5G0A - chains A and D of the 4 polymer chains in the assembly; structure by X-ray diffraction, 1.70 A resolution.

[Chain A (and D)]
Protein: Transaminase
Source organism: Bacillus megaterium
Notes: EC 2.6.1.-; chain D of this document is another copy of the same molecule, construct and numbering; everything in this record applies to it too
UniProt: A0A0Q9UXH6 (A0A0Q9UXH6_9BACI); residues 1-474 here = UniProt positions 1-474
Sequence (483 residues; row label = number of the first residue in the row):
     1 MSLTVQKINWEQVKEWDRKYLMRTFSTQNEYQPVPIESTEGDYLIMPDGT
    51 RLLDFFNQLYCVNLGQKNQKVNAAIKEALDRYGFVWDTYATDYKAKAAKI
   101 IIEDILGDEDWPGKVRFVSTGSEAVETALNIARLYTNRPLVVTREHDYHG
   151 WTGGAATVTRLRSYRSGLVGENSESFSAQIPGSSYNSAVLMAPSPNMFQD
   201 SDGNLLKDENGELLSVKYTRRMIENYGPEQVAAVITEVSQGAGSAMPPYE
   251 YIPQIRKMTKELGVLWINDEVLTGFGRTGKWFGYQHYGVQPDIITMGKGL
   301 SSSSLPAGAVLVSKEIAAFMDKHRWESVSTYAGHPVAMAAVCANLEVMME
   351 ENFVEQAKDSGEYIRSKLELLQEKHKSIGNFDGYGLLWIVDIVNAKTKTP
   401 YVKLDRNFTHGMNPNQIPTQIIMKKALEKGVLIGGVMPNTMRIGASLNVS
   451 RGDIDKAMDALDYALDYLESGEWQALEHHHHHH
Unresolved in the structure: 1-6, 475-483 (chain D: 1, 475-483)
Covalent attachments: pyridoxal phosphate (PLP) linked to K298
Construct notes: conflict Q69 (Pro in A0A0Q9UXH), A90 (Ser in A0A0Q9UXH), D202 (Asn in A0A0Q9UXH), L205 (Cys in A0A0Q9UXH), N268 (Thr in A0A0Q9UXH), A318 (Glu in A0A0Q9UXH), K322 (Arg in A0A0Q9UXH), D359 (Asn in A0A0Q9UXH), G452 (Glu in A0A0Q9UXH); expression tag (475-483)
Residues lining bound ligands: pyridoxal phosphate (PLP): T120, G121, S122, V125, Y148, H149, G150, W151, E237, D269, V271, L272

[How chain A and chain D interact]
Residue-residue contacts (64; chain A residue first):
  E145(A) - Y218(D)
  E145(A) - R221(D)  salt bridge
  E145(A) - N225(D)
  H146(A) - R221(D)
  H146(A) - N225(D)
  R160(A) - N225(D)  hydrogen bond
  R160(A) - Y226(D)
  R162(A) - E224(D)  hydrogen bond (side chain-backbone)
  R162(A) - N225(D)
  R162(A) - P228(D)
  R162(A) - E229(D)  salt bridge
  Q179(A) - Y226(D)  hydrogen bond (side chain-backbone)
  Q179(A) - E229(D)  hydrogen bond
  Q179(A) - Q230(D)  hydrogen bond
  S184(A) - Q230(D)  hydrogen bond
  Y185(A) - P139(D)
  Y185(A) - L140(D)  hydrophobic
  Y185(A) - S187(D)
  Y185(A) - A188(D)
  Y185(A) - Y226(D)  hydrophobic
  Y185(A) - Q230(D)
  S187(A) - S184(D)
  S187(A) - S187(D)  hydrogen bond (side chain-backbone)
  M191(A) - M222(D)  hydrophobic
  M191(A) - N225(D)
  M191(A) - Y226(D)  hydrophobic
  A192(A) - Y218(D)
  P193(A) - Y218(D)
  M197(A) - F198(D)  hydrophobic
  M197(A) - Y218(D)  hydrophobic
  F198(A) - L214(D)
  F198(A) - K217(D)
  F198(A) - Y218(D)
  S201(A) - E209(D)
  L214(A) - F198(D)  hydrophobic
  Y218(A) - A192(D)
  Y218(A) - P193(D)
  Y218(A) - M197(D)  hydrophobic
  R221(A) - E145(D)  salt bridge
  R221(A) - H146(D)
  R221(A) - M197(D)  hydrogen bond
  R221(A) - N407(D)
  E224(A) - R162(D)  hydrogen bond (backbone-side chain)
  E224(A) - L404(D)
  E224(A) - N407(D)
  N225(A) - E145(D)
  N225(A) - H146(D)
  N225(A) - R160(D)  hydrogen bond
  N225(A) - R162(D)
  N225(A) - M191(D)
  N225(A) - N407(D)  hydrogen bond
  Y226(A) - R160(D)
  Y226(A) - Q179(D)  hydrogen bond (backbone-side chain)
  Y226(A) - M191(D)  hydrophobic
  G227(A) - R162(D)
  P228(A) - R162(D)
  E229(A) - R162(D)  salt bridge
  E229(A) - S177(D)
  E229(A) - Q179(D)  hydrogen bond
  Q230(A) - Q179(D)  hydrogen bond
  L404(A) - E224(D)
  N407(A) - R221(D)
  N407(A) - E224(D)  hydrogen bond
  N407(A) - N225(D)  hydrogen bond
Interface residues without a listed pair, chain A (30 interface residues in all): S177, S194, L206, M222
Interface residues without a listed pair, chain D (33 interface residues in all): N186, L206, G227

[Overview]
30 residues of chain A and 33 residues of chain D are in contact; the contacts include 16 hydrogen bonds and 4
salt bridges. Polar contacts include E145(A)-R221(D), R162(A)-E229(D) and R160(A)-N225(D). Covalently linked
pyridoxal phosphate: at K298(A).
Both chains are Transaminase (Bacillus megaterium). Entry 5G0A (The crystal structure of a S-selective
transaminase from Bacillus megaterium) was determined by X-ray diffraction together with 5G09, 5G2P and 5G2Q
from the same study.
